Entry 6MTL (X-ray diffraction, 1.35 A resolution); this record covers chains A and C of the 3 polymer chains in the assembly.

== Chain A ==
Name: MHC class I antigen
From: Homo sapiens
UniProt: A0A0B7MGD5 (A0A0B7MGD5_HUMAN); residues 1-276 here correspond to UniProt positions 25-300 (UniProt number = residue number + 24)
Sequence (276 residues; each row starts with the number of its first residue):
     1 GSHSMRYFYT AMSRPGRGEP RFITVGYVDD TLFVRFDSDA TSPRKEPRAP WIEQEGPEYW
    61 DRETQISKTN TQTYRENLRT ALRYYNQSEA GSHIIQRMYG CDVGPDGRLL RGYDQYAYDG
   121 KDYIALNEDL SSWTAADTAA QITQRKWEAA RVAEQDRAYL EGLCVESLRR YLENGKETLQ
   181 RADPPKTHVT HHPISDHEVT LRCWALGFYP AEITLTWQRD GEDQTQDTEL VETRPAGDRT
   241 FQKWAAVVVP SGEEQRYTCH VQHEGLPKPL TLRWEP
Cystine bridges: C101-C164, C203-C259

== Chain C ==
Name: NP338 peptide
Sequence (9 residues; numbered 1 to 9; the number before each row is that of its first residue):
     1 FEDLRVLSF

== Interface between chain A and chain C ==
Residue-residue contacts (43):
  Y7(A) - F1(C)  hydrogen bond (side chain-backbone)
  Y7(A) - E2(C)
  Y9(A) - E2(C)  hydrogen bond
  T24(A) - E2(C)
  K45(A) - E2(C)  salt bridge
  Y59(A) - F1(C)  hydrophobic
  R62(A) - F1(C)
  R62(A) - E2(C)  hydrogen bond (side chain-backbone)
  R62(A) - L4(C)
  E63(A) - F1(C)
  E63(A) - E2(C)  hydrogen bond (side chain-backbone)
  I66(A) - E2(C)
  I66(A) - D3(C)
  I66(A) - L4(C)  hydrophobic
  S67(A) - E2(C)
  N70(A) - V6(C)
  T73(A) - V6(C)
  E76(A) - S8(C)  hydrogen bond
  N77(A) - S8(C)
  N77(A) - F9(C)  hydrogen bond (side chain-backbone)
  T80(A) - F9(C)
  I95(A) - F9(C)  hydrophobic
  Y99(A) - E2(C)  hydrogen bond
  Y99(A) - D3(C)  hydrogen bond (side chain-backbone)
  Y116(A) - F9(C)  hydrophobic
  Y123(A) - F9(C)  hydrophobic
  T143(A) - F9(C)  hydrogen bond (side chain-backbone)
  K146(A) - S8(C)  hydrogen bond
  K146(A) - F9(C)  hydrogen bond (side chain-backbone)
  W147(A) - L7(C)
  W147(A) - S8(C)  hydrogen bond (side chain-backbone)
  W147(A) - F9(C)  hydrophobic
  A150(A) - L7(C)  hydrophobic
  V152(A) - L7(C)  hydrophobic
  Q155(A) - R5(C)
  Y159(A) - F1(C)  hydrogen bond (side chain-backbone)
  Y159(A) - E2(C)
  Y159(A) - D3(C)
  L163(A) - F1(C)  hydrophobic
  L163(A) - E2(C)
  S167(A) - F1(C)  hydrogen bond (side chain-backbone)
  R170(A) - F1(C)
  Y171(A) - F1(C)  hydrogen bond (side chain-backbone)
Other interface residues (no listed pair), chain A (33 interface residues in all): M5, T69, Y84, D156

== In short ==
33 residues of chain A face 9 of chain C across their interface, with 15 hydrogen bonds and 1 salt bridge.
Polar contacts include K45(A)-E2(C), Y7(A)-F1(C) and Y9(A)-E2(C).
Here chain A is MHC class I antigen (Homo sapiens) and chain C is NP338 peptide. Entry 6MTL (Crystal Structure
of HLA-B*44:05 in complex with NP338 influenza peptide) was determined by X-ray diffraction (same publication
as 6MT3, 6MT4, 6MT5, 6MT6 and 6MTM).
